Entry 9DHZ (electron microscopy, 3.10 A resolution); this record covers chains A and B of the 5 polymer chains in the assembly.

# Chain A
Name: Tubulin beta chain
From: Sus scrofa
UniProtKB: P02554 (TBB_PIG); residues 1-445 here = UniProt positions 1-445
Amino-acid sequence (445 residues; each row starts with the number of its first residue):
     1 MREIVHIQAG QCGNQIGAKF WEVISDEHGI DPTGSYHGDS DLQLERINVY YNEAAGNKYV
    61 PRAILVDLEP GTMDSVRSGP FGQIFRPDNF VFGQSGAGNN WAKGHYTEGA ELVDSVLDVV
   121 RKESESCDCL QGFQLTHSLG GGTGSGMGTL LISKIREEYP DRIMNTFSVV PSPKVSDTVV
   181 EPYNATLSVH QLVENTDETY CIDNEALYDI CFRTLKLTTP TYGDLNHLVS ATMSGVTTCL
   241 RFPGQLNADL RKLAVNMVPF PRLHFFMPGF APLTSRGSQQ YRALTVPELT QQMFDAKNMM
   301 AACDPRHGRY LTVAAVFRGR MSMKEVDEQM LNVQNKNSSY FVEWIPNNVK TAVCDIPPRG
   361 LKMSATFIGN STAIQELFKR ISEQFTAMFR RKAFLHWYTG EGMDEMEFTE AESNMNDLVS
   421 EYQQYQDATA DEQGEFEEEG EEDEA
Unresolved in the structure: 431-445
Ligand contacts:
  - GDP (guanosine-5'-diphosphate): G10, Q11, C12, Q15, N99, S138, G141, G142, T143, G144, D177, N204, Y222, L225, N226
  - taxol (TA1): E22, V23, D26, E27, L215, L217, D224, H227, L228, A231, S234, F270, P272, L273, T274, S275, R276, Q279, P358, R359, G360, L361
Curated features (UniProtKB/Swiss-Prot):
  - motif: M1 to I4 (MREI motif)
  - binding site (GTP): Q11, E69, S138, G142, T143, G144, N204, N226
  - binding site (Mg(2+)): E69
  - modified residue: S40 (Phosphoserine), K58 (N6-acetyllysine), S172 (Phosphoserine), T285 (Phosphothreonine), T290 (Phosphothreonine), R318 (Omega-N-methylarginine), E438 (5-glutamyl polyglutamate)
  - cross-link (Glycyl lysine isopeptide (Lys-Gly)): K58 (interchain with G-Cter in ubiquitin), K324 (interchain with G-Cter in ubiquitin)
  - natural variant: H37 (H37V: In 2nd form), N48 (N48S: In 2nd form), A55 to N57 (sequence variant, change not given here; In 2nd form), S275 (S275A: In 2nd form)

# Chain B
Name: Tubulin alpha-1B chain
From: Sus scrofa
UniProtKB: Q2XVP4 (TBA1B_PIG); residues 1-451 here = UniProt positions 1-451
Amino-acid sequence (451 residues; each row starts with the number of its first residue):
     1 MRECISIHVG QAGVQIGNAC WELYCLEHGI QPDGQMPSDK TIGGGDDSFN TFFSETGAGK
    61 HVPRAVFVDL EPTVIDEVRT GTYRQLFHPE QLITGKEDAA NNYARGHYTI GKEIIDLVLD
   121 RIRKLADQCT GLQGFLVFHS FGGGTGSGFT SLLMERLSVD YGKKSKLEFS IYPAPQVSTA
   181 VVEPYNSILT THTTLEHSDC AFMVDNEAIY DICRRNLDIE RPTYTNLNRL ISQIVSSITA
   241 SLRFDGALNV DLTEFQTNLV PYPRIHFPLA TYAPVISAEK AYHEQLSVAE ITNACFEPAN
   301 QMVKCDPRHG KYMACCLLYR GDVVPKDVNA AIATIKTKRS IQFVDWCPTG FKVGINYQPP
   361 TVVPGGDLAK VQRAVCMLSN TTAIAEAWAR LDHKFDLMYA KRAFVHWYVG EGMEEGEFSE
   421 AREDMAALEK DYEEVGVDSV EGEGEEEGEE Y
Unresolved in the structure: 39-46, 440-451
Bound ions: Mg2+: E71 (together with GTP)
Ligand contacts: GTP (guanosine-5'-triphosphate): G10, Q11, A12, Q15, E71, D98, A99, A100, N101, S140, G142, G143, G144, T145, G146, I171, T179, E183, N206, Y224, L227, N228, I231
Curated features (UniProtKB/Swiss-Prot):
  - motif: M1 to C4 (MREC motif)
  - active site: E254
  - binding site (GTP): G10, Q11, A12, Q15, E71, A99, S140, G143, G144, T145, G146, T179, E183, N206, Y224, N228, L252
  - binding site (Mg(2+)): E71
  - site: Y451 (Involved in polymerization)
  - modified residue: K40 (N6,N6,N6-trimethyllysine), S48 (Phosphoserine), S232 (Phosphoserine), Y282 (3'-nitrotyrosine), R339 (Omega-N-methylarginine), S439 (Phosphoserine), E443 (5-glutamyl polyglutamate), E445 (5-glutamyl polyglutamate), Y451 (3'-nitrotyrosine)
  - cross-link (Glycyl lysine isopeptide (Lys-Gly)): K326 (interchain with G-Cter in ubiquitin), K370 (interchain with G-Cter in ubiquitin)

# Chain A / chain B interface
Residue-residue contacts (75):
  R2(A) with E71(B); P72(B); K96(B); E97(B)
  R46(A) with T73(B); D76(B), salt bridge
  D128(A) with K96(B), salt bridge
  C129(A) with K96(B); E97(B), hydrogen bond
  L130(A) with E97(B)
  Q131(A) with E97(B)
  P243(A) with E77(B)
  G244(A) with Q11(B), hydrogen bond (backbone-side chain)
  Q245(A) with Q11(B), hydrogen bond (backbone-side chain); Q15(B); T223(B); Y224(B)
  L246(A) with Q11(B); T179(B)
  N247(A) with Q11(B), hydrogen bond (backbone-side chain); E71(B); T73(B)
  D249(A) with D98(B)
  R251(A) with E97(B), salt bridge; A100(B); R105(B)
  K252(A) with D98(B); A100(B); N101(B)
  A254(A) with W407(B)
  V255(A) with A100(B); F404(B); W407(B)
  N256(A) with N101(B); A180(B); V181(B), hydrogen bond (side chain-backbone); F404(B)
  V258(A) with F404(B); H406(B); W407(B), hydrogen bond (backbone-side chain)
  P259(A) with F404(B), hydrogen bond (backbone-backbone); H406(B), hydrogen bond (backbone-side chain)
  F260(A) with K401(B); R402(B); H406(B)
  P261(A) with H406(B)
  M321(A) with T223(B)
  S322(A) with R221(B); P222(B)
  M323(A) with Y210(B); Y224(B), hydrophobic
  K324(A) with Y210(B); R214(B); P222(B)
  E325(A) with R221(B), salt bridge
  D327(A) with V177(B); Y210(B)
  L331(A) with Q176(B)
  E343(A) with L397(B)
  W344(A) with L397(B); M398(B); K401(B); A403(B), hydrophobic
  I345(A) with V181(B), hydrophobic; M398(B), hydrophobic; A403(B), hydrophobic; F404(B), hydrophobic
  N347(A) with S178(B); A180(B); V181(B)
  N348(A) with V181(B)
  K350(A) with N101(B); T179(B), hydrogen bond (side chain-backbone)
  T351(A) with T179(B)
  T429(A) with K401(B), hydrogen bond
Also at the interface, not in a pair above, chain A (45 interface residues in all): M1, E45, T312, E328, N335, P346, V349, D427, A428
Also at the interface, not in a pair above, chain B (37 interface residues in all): T80, V182, E183, K394

# In short
The interface between chain A and chain B involves 45 residues on one side and 37 on the other, with 10
hydrogen bonds and 4 salt bridges. Among the polar pairs are R46(A)-D76(B), D128(A)-K96(B) and R251(A)-E97(B).
Ligands of chain A: taxol and GDP.
Here chain A is Tubulin beta chain and chain B is Tubulin alpha-1B chain, both from Sus scrofa. Entry 9DHZ
(Cryo-EM structure of HURP bound to a microtubule) was determined by electron microscopy (same publication as
9DI0, 9DXC and 9DXE).
